9CEV - chains P and T of the 4 polymer chains in the assembly; structure by electron microscopy, 3.26 A resolution.

[Chain P]
Name: Maltose/maltodextrin-binding periplasmic protein, Spizellomyces punctatus Fanzor 1
Source organism: Escherichia coli K-12
UniProtKB: chimeric construct of P0AEX9, A0A0L0H5U9: residues -375 to -10 from P0AEX9 (MALE_ECOLI) positions 27-392 (UniProt number = residue number + 402); residues 2-638 from A0A0L0H5U9 positions 2-638 (same numbers)
Chain sequence (1032 residues; numbered -393 to 638; the number before each row is that of its first residue; numbers below 1 keep their minus sign (Met-393 is residue -393)):
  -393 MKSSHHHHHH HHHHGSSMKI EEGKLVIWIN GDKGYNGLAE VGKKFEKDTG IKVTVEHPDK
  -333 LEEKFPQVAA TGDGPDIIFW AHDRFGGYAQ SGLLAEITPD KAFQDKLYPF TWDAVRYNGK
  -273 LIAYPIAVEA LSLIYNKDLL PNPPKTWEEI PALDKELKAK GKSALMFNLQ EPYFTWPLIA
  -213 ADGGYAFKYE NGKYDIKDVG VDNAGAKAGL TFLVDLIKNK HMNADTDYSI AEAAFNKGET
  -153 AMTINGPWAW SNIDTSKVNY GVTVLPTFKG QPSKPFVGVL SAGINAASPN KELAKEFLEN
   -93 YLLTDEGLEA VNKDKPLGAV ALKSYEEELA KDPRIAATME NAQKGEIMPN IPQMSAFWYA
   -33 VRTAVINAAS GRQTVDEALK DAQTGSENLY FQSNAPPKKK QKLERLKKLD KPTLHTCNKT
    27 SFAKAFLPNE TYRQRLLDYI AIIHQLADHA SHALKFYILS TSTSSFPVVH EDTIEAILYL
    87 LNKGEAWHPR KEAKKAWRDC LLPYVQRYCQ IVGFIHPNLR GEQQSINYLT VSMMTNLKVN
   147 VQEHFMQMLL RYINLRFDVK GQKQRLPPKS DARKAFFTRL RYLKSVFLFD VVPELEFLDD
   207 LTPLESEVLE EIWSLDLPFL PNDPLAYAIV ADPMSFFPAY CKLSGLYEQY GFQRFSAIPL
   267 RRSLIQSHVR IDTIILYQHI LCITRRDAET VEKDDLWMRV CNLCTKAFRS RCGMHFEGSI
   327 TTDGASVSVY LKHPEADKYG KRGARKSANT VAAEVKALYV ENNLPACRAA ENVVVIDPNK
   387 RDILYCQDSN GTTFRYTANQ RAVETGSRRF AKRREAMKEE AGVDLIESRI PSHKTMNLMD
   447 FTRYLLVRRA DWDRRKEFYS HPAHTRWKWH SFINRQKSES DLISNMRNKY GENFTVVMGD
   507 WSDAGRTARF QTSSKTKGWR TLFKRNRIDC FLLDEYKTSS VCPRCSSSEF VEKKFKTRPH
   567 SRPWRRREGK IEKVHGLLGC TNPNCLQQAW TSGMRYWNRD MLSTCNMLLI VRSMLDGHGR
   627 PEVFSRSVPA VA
Disordered / not traced: -393 to 17, 346-361, 634-638
Construct notes: expression tag (-393 to -376); linker (-9 to 1)
Ion coordination: Mg2+ site 1: Asp383, Glu541; Mg2+ site 2: Asp383, Asn385, Asp606; Zn2+: Cys548, Cys551, Cys586, Cys591
From the paper describing this entry:
  - mutagenesis - D606N: increased catalytic activity

[Chain T]
Molecule: 54-nt DNA strand
Sequence (54 nucleotides; row label = number of the first residue in the row; numbers below 1 keep their minus sign (DT-29 is residue -29)):
   -29 TATTTGTAAT TTGATTTCAT AACCTATAGA TATGCCCGGG TACCGAGCTC GAAT
Disordered / not traced: -29 to -20, 16-24

[Interface between chain P and chain T]
Pairs across the interface - 67 pairs, chain P then chain T:
  Pro18(P) - DA0(T)  hydrogen bond to the base
  His21(P) - DA0(T)  stacking on the base
  Gln130(P) - DT1(T)  base contact
  Gln130(P) - DA2(T)  hydrogen bond to the base
  Asn133(P) - DT1(T)  hydrogen bond to the base
  Asn133(P) - DA2(T)  base contact
  Tyr134(P) - DT1(T)  sugar contact
  Val137(P) - DG-1(T)  sugar contact
  Thr141(P) - DA-2(T)  sugar contact
  Thr141(P) - DG-1(T)  sugar contact
  Lys144(P) - DA-2(T)  phosphate contact
  Val145(P) - DT-3(T)  sugar contact
  Val145(P) - DA-2(T)  sugar contact
  Gln148(P) - DT-3(T)  hydrogen bond to the phosphate
  Gln148(P) - DA-2(T)  hydrogen bond to the phosphate
  Glu149(P) - DA-4(T)  sugar contact
  Lys166(P) - DT-14(T)  salt bridge to the phosphate
  Phe258(P) - DC-12(T)  phosphate contact
  Gln259(P) - DC-12(T)  phosphate contact
  Arg260(P) - DC-12(T)  salt bridge to the phosphate
  Arg268(P) - DT-10(T)  salt bridge to the phosphate
  Ser269(P) - DA-9(T)  hydrogen bond to the phosphate
  Leu270(P) - DA-9(T)  phosphate contact
  Thr279(P) - DA2(T)  phosphate contact
  Ile280(P) - DA2(T)  phosphate contact
  Arg291(P) - DT3(T)  base contact
  Arg291(P) - DG4(T)  hydrogen bond to the base
  Arg291(P) - DC5(T)  base contact
  Lys299(P) - DA2(T)  salt bridge to the phosphate
  Ser325(P) - DT1(T)  phosphate contact
  Lys338(P) - DT1(T)  salt bridge to the phosphate
  Lys344(P) - DA2(T)  phosphate contact
  Lys344(P) - DT3(T)  salt bridge to the phosphate
  Tyr345(P) - DA0(T)  phosphate contact
  Tyr345(P) - DT1(T)  hydrogen bond to the base
  Tyr345(P) - DA2(T)  sugar contact
  Arg407(P) - DC-6(T)  salt bridge to the phosphate
  Ser413(P) - DC-7(T)  phosphate contact
  Arg420(P) - DA-9(T)  phosphate contact
  Arg420(P) - DA-8(T)  sugar contact
  Glu433(P) - DA-11(T)  sugar contact
  Glu433(P) - DT-10(T)  sugar contact
  Ser434(P) - DA-11(T)  sugar contact
  Ile436(P) - DA-11(T)  sugar contact
  Pro437(P) - DA-11(T)  sugar contact
  Ser438(P) - DC-12(T)  phosphate contact
  Ser438(P) - DA-11(T)  phosphate contact
  His439(P) - DA-11(T)  salt bridge to the phosphate
  His439(P) - DT-10(T)  salt bridge to the phosphate
  Lys440(P) - DA-11(T)  salt bridge to the phosphate
  Tyr465(P) - DT-10(T)  hydrogen bond to the phosphate
  Tyr465(P) - DA-9(T)  phosphate contact
  Lys474(P) - DA-8(T)  phosphate contact
  Ser477(P) - DC-7(T)  hydrogen bond to the phosphate
  Arg481(P) - DC-6(T)  salt bridge to the phosphate
  Asp509(P) - DT-5(T)  sugar contact
  Ser519(P) - DC-7(T)  hydrogen bond to the base
  Ser519(P) - DC-6(T)  sugar contact
  Ser520(P) - DC-6(T)  sugar contact
  Ser520(P) - DT-5(T)  phosphate contact
  Lys521(P) - DC-6(T)  phosphate contact
  Lys521(P) - DT-5(T)  phosphate contact
  Thr522(P) - DT-5(T)  hydrogen bond to the phosphate
  Lys523(P) - DT-5(T)  hydrogen bond to the phosphate
  Lys523(P) - DA-4(T)  salt bridge to the phosphate
  Gly524(P) - DC-6(T)  phosphate contact
  Gly524(P) - DT-5(T)  hydrogen bond to the phosphate
Also at the interface, not in a pair above, chain P (57 interface residues in all): Thr19, Arg96, Gln129, Gly257, Arg276, Asp278, Tyr336, Arg461, Ala510, Gly511
Also at the interface, not in a pair above, chain T (21 interface residues in all): DT-13, DC6

[Overview]
The interface between chain P and chain T involves 57 residues on one side and 21 on the other; the contacts
include 14 hydrogen bonds, 12 salt bridges and 1 aromatic stacking contact. Polar contacts include
Pro18(P)-DA0(T), Gln130(P)-DA2(T) and Asn133(P)-DT1(T). Asp383(P) and Glu541(P) coordinate Mg2+ site 1. From
the paper: D606N of chain P increases catalytic activity.
Chain P is Maltose/maltodextrin-binding periplasmic protein, Spizellomyces punctatus Fanzor 1 (Escherichia
coli K-12) and chain T is a 54-nt DNA strand; the structure, Spizellomyces punctatus Fanzor (SpuFz) State 2,
was determined by electron microscopy, deposited together with 9CER, 9CES, 9CET, 9CEU, 9CEW, 9CEX and 6
further entries.
